PDB entry 6GHL | X-ray diffraction, 2.38 A resolution | chains F and C of the 6 polymer chains in the assembly

== Chain F ==
Molecule: CP12 polypeptide
Source organism: Thermosynechococcus elongatus (strain BP-1)
UniProt: Q8DHX3 (Q8DHX3_THEEB); numbering as in UniProt (aligned over 1-75)
Chain sequence (77 residues; numbered -1 to 75; the number before each row is that of its first residue; numbers below 1 keep their minus sign (Gly-1 is residue -1)):
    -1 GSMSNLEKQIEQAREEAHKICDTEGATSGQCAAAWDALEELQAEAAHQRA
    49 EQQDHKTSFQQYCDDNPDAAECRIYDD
Not modelled in the structure: -1 to 1, 46-51
Disulfide bonds: Cys19-Cys29, Cys61-Cys70
Construct notes: expression tag (-1 to 0)
Small-molecule neighbours: NAD (nicotinamide-adenine-dinucleotide): Asp66, Arg71, Tyr73, Asp74

== Chain C ==
Molecule: Glyceraldehyde-3-phosphate dehydrogenase
Source organism: Thermosynechococcus elongatus (strain BP-1)
Notes: EC 1.2.1.-
UniProt: Q8DIW5 (Q8DIW5_THEEB); residue numbers follow UniProt; this construct covers 1-337
Chain sequence (339 residues; row label = number of the first residue in the row; numbers below 1 keep their minus sign (Gly-1 is residue -1)):
    -1 GSMVRVAINGFGRIGRNFMRCWLQRKANSKLEIVGINDTSDPRTNAHLLK
    49 YDSMLGIFQDAEITADDDCIYAGGHAVKCVSDRNPENLPWSAWGIDLVIE
    99 ATGVFTSREGASKHLSAGAKKVLITAPGKGNIPTYVVGVNHHTYDPSEDI
   149 VSNASCTTNCLAPIVKVLHEAFGIQQGMMTTTHSYTGDQRLLDASHRDLR
   199 RARAAAMNIVPTSTGAAKAVGLVIPELQGKLNGIALRVPTPNVSVVDFVA
   249 QVEKPTIAEQVNQVIKEASETTMKGIIHYSELELVSSDYRGHNASSILDA
   299 SLTMVLGGNLVKVVAWYDNEWGYSQRVLDLAEHMAAHWA
Not modelled in the structure: -1
Construct notes: expression tag (-1 to 0)
Small-molecule neighbours:
  - malonate ion (MLI): Ser153, Cys154, Thr155, Thr156, Thr179, His181, Arg199, Ser211, Thr212, Gly213, Arg235
  - NAD (nicotinamide-adenine-dinucleotide): Asn7, Gly8, Phe9, Gly10, Arg11, Ile12, Asn35, Asp36, Thr37, Asp80, Arg81, Ala99, Thr100, Gly101, Val102, Phe103, Thr123, Ala124, Ser153, Cys154, Thr184, Asn317, Glu318, Tyr321

== Chain F / chain C interface ==
Contacting residue pairs - 9 pairs, chain F then chain C:
  His53(F) - Asp65(C)  salt bridge
  Thr55(F) - Asp39(C)
  Ser56(F) - Ser79(C)
  Phe57(F) - Thr37(C)
  Phe57(F) - Ser38(C)
  Phe57(F) - Asp39(C)
  Tyr60(F) - Thr37(C)
  Tyr60(F) - Arg81(C)
  Glu69(F) - Thr37(C)
Other interface residues (no listed pair), chain C (7 interface residues in all): Thr42

== Summary ==
6 residues of chain F and 7 residues of chain C are in contact, with 1 salt bridge. The salt-bridged pair is
His53(F)-Asp65(C). Bound to chain F: NAD. Chain C binds NAD and malonate ion.
Chain F is CP12 polypeptide and chain C is Glyceraldehyde-3-phosphate dehydrogenase, both from
Thermosynechococcus elongatus (strain BP-1); the structure, cyanobacterial GAPDH with full-length CP12, was
determined by X-ray diffraction, deposited together with 6GFO, 6GFQ, 6GG7, 6GHR and 6GVE.
